Entry 8WCA (electron microscopy, 3.48 A resolution); this record covers chains C and S of the 5 polymer chains in the assembly.

[Chain C]
Name: Guanine nucleotide-binding protein G(s) subunit alpha isoforms short
Source organism: Homo sapiens
Sequence (362 residues; each row starts with the number of its first residue; numbering starts at 0):
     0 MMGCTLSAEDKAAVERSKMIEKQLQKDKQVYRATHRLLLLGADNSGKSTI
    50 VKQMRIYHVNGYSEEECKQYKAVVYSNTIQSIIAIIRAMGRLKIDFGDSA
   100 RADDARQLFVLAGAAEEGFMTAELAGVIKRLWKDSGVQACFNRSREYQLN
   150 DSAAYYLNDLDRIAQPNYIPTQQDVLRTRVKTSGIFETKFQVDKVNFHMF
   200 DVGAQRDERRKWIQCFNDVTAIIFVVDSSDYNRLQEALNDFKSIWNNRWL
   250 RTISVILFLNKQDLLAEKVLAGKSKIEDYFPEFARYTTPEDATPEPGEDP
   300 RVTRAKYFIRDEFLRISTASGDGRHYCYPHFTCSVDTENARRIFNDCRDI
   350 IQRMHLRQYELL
Unresolved in the structure: 0-3, 55-179, 295-296

[Chain S]
Name: scFv16
Source organism: synthetic construct
Notes: antibody fragment or engineered binder
Sequence (285 residues; numbered -36 to 247 plus 16 insertion-coded residues; 15 numbers in that range are skipped by the numbering (no residue carries them; nothing is unmodelled there); the number before each row is that of its first residue; a row labelled like 119A-119P holds insertion residues (119A, then the next letters in order); numbers below 1 keep their minus sign (Met-36 is residue -36)):
   -36 MLLVNQSHQGFNKEHTSKMVSAIVLYVLLAAAAHSAFAVQLVESGGGLVQ
    14 PGGSRKLSCSASGFAFSSFGMHWVRQAPEKGLEWVAYISSGSGTIYYADT
    64 VKGRFTISRDDPKNTLFLQMTSLRSEDTAMYYCVRSIYYYGSSPFDFWGQ
   114 GTTLTV
119A-119P SAGGGGSGGGGSGGGG
   135 SADIVMTQATSSVPVTPGESVSISCRSSKSLLHSNGNTYLYWFLQRPGQS
   185 PQLLIYRMSNLASGVPDRFSGSGSGTAFTLTISRLEAEDVGVYYCMQHLE
   235 YPLTFGAGTKLEL
Unresolved in the structure: -36 to 1, 119A-119P, 247
Cystine bridges: Cys22-Cys96, Cys159-Cys229

[Interface between chain C and chain S]
Residue-residue contacts (18):
  Leu5(C) with His167(S)
  Ser6(C) with His167(S); Asn169(S); Tyr173(S), hydrogen bond
  Ala7(C) with His232(S)
  Glu8(C) with Tyr101(S); Tyr173(S); Tyr175(S); His232(S), salt bridge
  Lys10(C) with Tyr59(S), hydrogen bond
  Ala11(C) with Tyr101(S), hydrophobic
  Glu14(C) with Ser52(S), hydrogen bond; Thr57(S), hydrogen bond
  Arg15(C) with Ile100(S); Tyr101(S); Tyr102(S)
  Met18(C) with Ser53(S); Gly54(S)
Interface residues without a listed pair, chain C (10 interface residues in all): Ala12
Interface residues without a listed pair, chain S (17 interface residues in all): Ser31, Tyr50, Leu233, Glu234

[Overview]
10 residues of chain C and 17 residues of chain S are in contact; the contacts include 4 hydrogen bonds and 1
salt bridge. Among the polar pairs are Glu8(C)-His232(S), Ser6(C)-Tyr173(S) and Lys10(C)-Tyr59(S).
Here chain C is Guanine nucleotide-binding protein G(s) subunit alpha isoforms short (Homo sapiens) and chain
S is scFv16 (synthetic construct). Entry 8WCA (Cryo-EM structure of the PEA-bound hTAAR1-Gs complex) was
determined by electron microscopy (same publication as 8WC3, 8WC4, 8WC5, 8WC6, 8WC7, 8WC8, 8WC9 and 8WCB).
